PDB entry 1G3N | X-ray diffraction, 2.90 A resolution | chains A and B of the 3 polymer chains in the assembly

Chain A:
Molecule: Cyclin-dependent kinase 6
From: Homo sapiens
Notes: EC 2.7.1.37
Reference sequence: Q00534 (CDK6_HUMAN); residue numbers follow UniProt; this construct covers 1-326
Chain sequence (326 residues; numbered 1 to 326; the number before each row is that of its first residue):
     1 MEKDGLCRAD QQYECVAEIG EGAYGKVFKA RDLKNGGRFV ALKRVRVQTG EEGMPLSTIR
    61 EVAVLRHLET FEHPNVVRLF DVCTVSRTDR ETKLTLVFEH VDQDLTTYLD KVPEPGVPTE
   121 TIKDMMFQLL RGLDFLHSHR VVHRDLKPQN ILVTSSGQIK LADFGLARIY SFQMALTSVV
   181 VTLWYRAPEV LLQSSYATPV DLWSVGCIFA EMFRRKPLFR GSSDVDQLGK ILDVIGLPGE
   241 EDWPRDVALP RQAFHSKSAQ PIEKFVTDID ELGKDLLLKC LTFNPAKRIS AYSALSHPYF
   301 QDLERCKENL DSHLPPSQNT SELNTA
Disordered / not traced: 1-8, 302-326
UniProt features mapped onto this chain:
  - active site: Asp-145 (Proton acceptor)
  - binding site (ATP): Ile-19 to Val-27, Lys-43
  - modified residue: Met-1 (N-acetylmethionine), Tyr-13 (Phosphotyrosine), Tyr-24 (Phosphotyrosine), Thr-49 (Phosphothreonine), Thr-70 (Phosphothreonine), Thr-177 (Phosphothreonine), Lys-264 (N6-acetyllysine), Thr-325 (Phosphothreonine)
  - natural variant: Ala-197 (A197T: In MCPH12), Pro-199 (P199L: In a metastatic melanoma sample)

Chain B:
Molecule: Cyclin-dependent kinase 6 inhibitor
From: Homo sapiens
Reference sequence: P42773 (CDN2C_HUMAN); numbering as in UniProt (aligned over 1-168)
Chain sequence (168 residues; numbered 1 to 168; the number before each row is that of its first residue):
     1 MAEPWGNELA SAAARGDLEQ LTSLLQNNVN VNAQNGFGRT ALQVMKLGNP EIARRLLLRG
    61 ANPDLKDRTG FAVIHDAARA GFLDTLQTLL EFQADVNIED NEGNLPLHLA AKEGHLRVVE
   121 FLVKHTASNV GHRNHKGDTA CDLARLYGRN EVVSLMQANG AGGATNLQ
Disordered / not traced: 1-5, 161-168
UniProt features mapped onto this chain:
  - natural variant: Ala-72 (A72P: In breast cancer)

Chain A / chain B interface:
Residue-residue contacts (40):
  Glu-14(A) / Arg-39(B)  salt bridge
  Glu-14(A) / Thr-69(B)
  Cys-15(A) / Phe-37(B)  hydrophobic
  Cys-15(A) / Arg-39(B)
  Val-16(A) / Asn-35(B)  hydrogen bond (backbone-side chain)
  Val-16(A) / Phe-37(B)
  Val-16(A) / Arg-39(B)
  Val-16(A) / Val-44(B)
  Ala-17(A) / Ala-14(B)  hydrophobic
  Ala-17(A) / Phe-37(B)
  Ala-17(A) / Val-44(B)  hydrophobic
  Glu-18(A) / Ser-11(B)  hydrogen bond (backbone-side chain)
  Ile-19(A) / Ala-14(B)  hydrophobic
  Ile-19(A) / Arg-15(B)
  Lys-29(A) / Val-44(B)  hydrogen bond (side chain-backbone)
  Lys-29(A) / Met-45(B)  hydrogen bond (side chain-backbone)
  Arg-31(A) / Asp-67(B)  salt bridge
  Arg-31(A) / Thr-69(B)
  Arg-31(A) / Phe-71(B)
  Arg-31(A) / Asp-76(B)  salt bridge
  Arg-31(A) / Arg-79(B)
  Leu-33(A) / Thr-69(B)
  Gly-36(A) / Phe-71(B)
  Gly-36(A) / Arg-79(B)  hydrogen bond (backbone-side chain)
  Gly-37(A) / Arg-79(B)
  Phe-39(A) / Asp-76(B)
  Asp-102(A) / Met-45(B)
  Asp-102(A) / Lys-46(B)
  Asp-102(A) / Leu-47(B)
  Asp-102(A) / Gly-48(B)  hydrogen bond (backbone-backbone)
  Gln-103(A) / Lys-46(B)
  Gln-103(A) / Gly-48(B)
  Gln-103(A) / Phe-82(B)
  Asp-104(A) / Lys-46(B)  salt bridge
  Thr-107(A) / Lys-46(B)
  Lys-111(A) / Gly-48(B)  hydrogen bond (side chain-backbone)
  Lys-111(A) / Pro-50(B)
  Lys-111(A) / Asp-84(B)  salt bridge
  Ser-155(A) / Ala-80(B)  hydrogen bond (side chain-backbone)
  Ser-155(A) / Gly-81(B)  hydrogen bond (side chain-backbone)
Other interface residues (no listed pair), chain A (20 interface residues in all): Phe-28, Arg-38
Other interface residues (no listed pair), chain B (25 interface residues in all): Gln-43, Asn-49, Arg-68, His-115

Summary:
20 residues of chain A and 25 residues of chain B are in contact, with 9 hydrogen bonds and 5 salt bridges.
Among the polar pairs are Glu-14(A)/Arg-39(B), Arg-31(A)/Asp-67(B) and Arg-31(A)/Asp-76(B). From UniProt:
active-site residue Asp-145(A) and 10 ATP-binding residues on chain A.
Chain A is Cyclin-dependent kinase 6 and chain B is Cyclin-dependent kinase 6 inhibitor, both from Homo
sapiens; the structure, Structure of a p18(ink4c)-CDK6-K-cyclin ternary complex, was determined by X-ray
diffraction.
